PDB entry 6OFM | X-ray diffraction, 1.48 A resolution | chain A

Chain A:
Name: Green fluorescent protein (GFP); S65T, Y66(3-CH3Y); ih circular permutant (50-51)
Source organism: Aequorea victoria
Sequence (251 residues; each row starts with the number of its first residue; note: 2 numbers in that range are skipped by the numbering (no residue carries them; nothing is unmodelled there); numbers below 1 keep their minus sign (Gly-9 is residue -9)):
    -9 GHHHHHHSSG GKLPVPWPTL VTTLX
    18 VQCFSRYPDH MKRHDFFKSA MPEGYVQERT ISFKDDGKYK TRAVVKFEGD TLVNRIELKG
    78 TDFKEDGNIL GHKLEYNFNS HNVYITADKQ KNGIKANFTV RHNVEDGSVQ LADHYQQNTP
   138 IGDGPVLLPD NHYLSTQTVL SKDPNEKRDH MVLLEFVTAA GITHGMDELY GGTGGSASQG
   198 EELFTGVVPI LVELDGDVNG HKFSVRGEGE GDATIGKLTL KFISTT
Unresolved in the structure: -9 to 0, 181-191
Modified residues: MFV ({(4Z)-2-[(1R,2R)-1-amino-2-hydroxypropyl]-4-[(4-hydroxy-3-methylphenyl)methylidene]-5-oxo-4,5-dihydro-1H-imidazol-1-yl}acetic acid) at position 15
Covalently attached groups: covalent link MFV_15-Val18

Summary:
Chain A is Green fluorescent protein (GFP); S65T, Y66(3-CH3Y); ih circular permutant (50-51) (Aequorea
victoria); the structure, Crystal structure of green fluorescent protein (GFP); S65T, Y66(3-CH3Y); ih circular
permutant (50-51), was determined by X-ray diffraction together with 6OFK, 6OFL, 6OFN and 6OFO from the same
study.
